Entry 8PKI (electron microscopy, 2.58 A resolution); this record covers chains C and J of the 11 polymer chains in the assembly.

[Chain C]
Protein: Histone H2A
Organism: Mus musculus
UniProt: B2RVF0 (B2RVF0_MOUSE); residues 0-129 here correspond to UniProt positions 1-130 (UniProt number = residue number + 1)
Sequence (130 residues; numbered 0 to 129; the number before each row is that of its first residue; numbering starts at 0):
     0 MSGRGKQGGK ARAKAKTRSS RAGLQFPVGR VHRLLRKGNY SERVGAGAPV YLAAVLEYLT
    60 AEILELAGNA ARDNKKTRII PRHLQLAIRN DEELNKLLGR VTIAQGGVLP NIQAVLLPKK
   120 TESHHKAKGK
Unresolved in the structure: 0-12, 119-129
From the paper describing this entry:
  - conformationally variable residues (side-chain flip): Lys75
  - contacts within the chain: Lys75-His82

[Chain J]
Molecule: 153-nt DNA strand
Organism: synthetic construct
Sequence (153 nucleotides; each row starts with the number of its first residue; numbers below 1 keep their minus sign (DA-76 is residue -76)):
   -76 ATCACAGGAT GTATTGGCCT TGAACGTGCC TGGAGACTAG GGAGTAATCC CCTTGGCGGT
   -16 TAAAACGCGG GGGACAGCGC GTACGTGCGT TTAAGCGGTG CTAGAGCTGT CTACGACCAA
    44 TTGAGCGGCC TCGGCACCGG GATTCTCCAG GAT
Unresolved in the structure: -76 to -66, 73-76

[Chain C / chain J interface]
Contacting residue pairs (14):
  Arg29(C) with DG48(J), phosphate contact; DC49(J), salt bridge to the phosphate
  Arg42(C) with DG38(J), hydrogen bond to the sugar; DA39(J), phosphate contact
  Val43(C) with DG38(J), sugar contact; DA39(J), hydrogen bond to the phosphate
  Gly44(C) with DG38(J), phosphate contact
  Ala45(C) with DG38(J), hydrogen bond to the phosphate
  Lys75(C) with DC58(J), phosphate contact; DA59(J), phosphate contact
  Thr76(C) with DG57(J), sugar contact; DC58(J), hydrogen bond to the phosphate
  Arg77(C) with DG57(J), hydrogen bond to the sugar; DC58(J), hydrogen bond to the phosphate
Also at the interface, not in a pair above, chain C (9 interface residues in all): Thr16
Also at the interface, not in a pair above, chain J (8 interface residues in all): DA47

[In short]
9 residues of chain C and 8 residues of chain J are in contact; the contacts include 6 hydrogen bonds and 1
salt bridge. Polar contacts include Arg42(C)-DG38(J), Arg77(C)-DG57(J) and Val43(C)-DA39(J). The paper reports
conformational variability at Lys75(C); contacts within the chain involving Lys75(C) and His82(C).
Chain C is Histone H2A (Mus musculus) and chain J is a 153-nt DNA strand (synthetic construct); the structure,
Cryo-EM structure of NR5A2-nucleosome complex SHL+5.5, was determined by electron microscopy, deposited
together with 8PKJ.
